6DX5 - chain B; structure by X-ray diffraction, 2.22 A resolution.

# Chain B
Protein: RNA-dependent RNA polymerase
From: Farallon virus
UniProtKB: A0A191KW96 (A0A191KW96_9VIRU); numbering as in UniProt (aligned over 1-194)
Amino-acid sequence (203 residues; numbered 1 to 203; the number before each row is that of its first residue):
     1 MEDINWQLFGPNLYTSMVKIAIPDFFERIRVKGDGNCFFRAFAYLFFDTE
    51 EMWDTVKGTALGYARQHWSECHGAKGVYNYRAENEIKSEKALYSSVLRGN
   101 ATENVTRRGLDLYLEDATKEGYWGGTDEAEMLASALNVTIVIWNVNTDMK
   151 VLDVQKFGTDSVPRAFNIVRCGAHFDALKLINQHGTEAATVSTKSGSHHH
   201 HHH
Disordered / not traced: 1, 89-101, 184-203
Sequence notes: expression tag (195-203)
From the paper describing this entry:
  - mutagenesis - R170H: increased catalytic activity on Ub-AMC
  - mutagenesis - L13Q: decreased catalytic activity on Ub-AMC
  - mutagenesis - R30L, K32L: decreased catalytic activity on K48 di-Ub
  - mutagenesis - R30L, K32L: decreased catalytic activity on K63
  - mutagenesis - T147V: unchanged catalytic activity on K48
  - mutagenesis - T147R: increased catalytic activity on K48
  - mutagenesis - T147R: increased catalytic activity on K63
  - specificity-determining residues: Q155
  - specificity-determining residues: R170 (proposed by the authors, not directly observed)

# In short
From the paper: R30L and K32L reduce catalytic activity on K48 di-Ub; specificity determinants Q155 and R170;
6 substitutions were tested in all.
Chain B is RNA-dependent RNA polymerase (Farallon virus); the structure, Crystal structure of the viral OTU
domain protease from Farallon virus, was determined by X-ray diffraction (same publication as 6DWX, 6DX1, 6DX2
and 6DX3).
